PDB entry 2J9K | X-ray diffraction, 1.20 A resolution | chains A and B

[Chain A (and B)]
Name: Protease
Notes: chain B of this document is another copy of the same molecule, construct and numbering; everything in this record applies to it too
Reference sequence: O38907 (O38907_9HIV1); residue numbers follow UniProt; this construct covers 1-99
Chain sequence (99 residues; row label = number of the first residue in the row):
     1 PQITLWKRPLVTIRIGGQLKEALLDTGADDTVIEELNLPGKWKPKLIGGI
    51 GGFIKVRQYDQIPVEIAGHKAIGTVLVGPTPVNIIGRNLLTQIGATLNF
Differences from the reference sequence: conflict Lys7 (Gln in O38907), Leu36 (Met in O38907), Lys41 (Arg in O38907), Leu46 (Met in O38907), Ile62 (Val in O38907), Val64 (Ile in O38907), Ile93 (Leu in O38907)
Modified residues: Leu36, Leu46 (norleucine; NLE); Lys41 (l-thialysine; SLZ); Ala67, Ala95 (alpha-aminobutyric acid; ABA)
Ligand contacts: p2/NC (2NC; N-{(2S)-2-[(N-acetyl-L-threonyl-L-isoleucyl)amino]hexyl}-L-norleucyl-L-glutaminyl-N~5~-[amino(iminio)methyl]-L-ornithinamide): Arg8, Leu23, Asp25, Gly27, Ala28, Asp29, Asp30, Val32, Ile47, Gly48, Gly49, Ile50, Leu76, Thr80, Pro81, Val82, Ile84
What the authors report for this chain:
  - catalytic residues: Asp25 (citing earlier work)
  - binding site for p2/NC: Asp25

[How chain A and chain B interact]
Pairs across the interface (99):
  Pro1(A) with Leu97(B); Asn98(B); Phe99(B), hydrogen bond (backbone-backbone)
  Gln2(A) with Thr96(B), hydrogen bond; Leu97(B); Asn98(B), hydrogen bond
  Ile3(A) with Thr96(B); Leu97(B), hydrogen bond (backbone-backbone)
  Thr4(A) with Thr96(B)
  Leu5(A) with Thr26(B); Arg87(B), hydrogen bond (backbone-side chain); Leu90(B), hydrophobic; Thr91(B); Ala95(B)
  Trp6(A) with Arg87(B), hydrogen bond (backbone-side chain); Thr91(B)
  Lys7(A) with Arg87(B)
  Arg8(A) with Asp29(B), salt bridge; Arg87(B)
  Pro9(A) with Thr26(B); Arg87(B); Leu97(B), hydrophobic
  Leu23(A) with Gly27(B)
  Leu24(A) with Thr26(B), hydrogen bond (backbone-side chain); Phe99(B), hydrophobic
  Asp25(A) with Asp25(B); Thr26(B); Gly27(B), hydrogen bond (side chain-backbone)
  Thr26(A) with Leu5(B); Pro9(B); Leu24(B), hydrogen bond (side chain-backbone); Asp25(B); Thr26(B), hydrogen bond (backbone-side chain); Leu97(B)
  Gly27(A) with Leu23(B); Leu24(B); Asp25(B), hydrogen bond (backbone-side chain)
  Asp29(A) with Arg8(B), salt bridge
  Gly49(A) with Ile50(B)
  Ile50(A) with Gly48(B); Gly49(B); Ile50(B), hydrogen bond (backbone-backbone); Ile54(B); Thr80(B); Ile84(B), hydrophobic
  Gly51(A) with Ile50(B), hydrogen bond (backbone-backbone); Gly51(B); Gly52(B)
  Gly52(A) with Ile50(B); Gly51(B)
  Ile54(A) with Ile50(B), hydrophobic; Gly51(B)
  Ala67(A) with Phe99(B)
  His69(A) with Phe99(B)
  Thr80(A) with Ile50(B)
  Pro81(A) with Gly49(B); Ile50(B)
  Ile84(A) with Ile50(B), hydrophobic
  Arg87(A) with Leu5(B), hydrogen bond (side chain-backbone); Trp6(B), hydrogen bond (side chain-backbone); Lys7(B); Arg8(B); Pro9(B)
  Leu90(A) with Leu5(B), hydrophobic
  Thr91(A) with Leu5(B); Trp6(B)
  Ile93(A) with Phe99(B)
  Gly94(A) with Asn98(B); Phe99(B)
  Ala95(A) with Leu5(B); Leu97(B); Asn98(B); Phe99(B)
  Thr96(A) with Gln2(B); Ile3(B); Thr96(B); Leu97(B); Asn98(B), hydrogen bond (backbone-backbone)
  Leu97(A) with Pro1(B); Gln2(B); Ile3(B), hydrogen bond (backbone-backbone); Leu24(B), hydrophobic; Thr26(B); Ala95(B); Thr96(B); Leu97(B), hydrophobic
  Asn98(A) with Pro1(B); Gln2(B), hydrogen bond; Gly94(B); Ala95(B); Thr96(B), hydrogen bond (backbone-backbone); Asn98(B)
  Phe99(A) with Pro1(B), hydrogen bond (backbone-backbone); Ile3(B), hydrophobic; Ala67(B); His69(B); Ile93(B); Gly94(B); Ala95(B)
Other interface residues (no listed pair), chain A (40 interface residues in all): Val32, Ile47, Gly48, Phe53, Ile66
Other interface residues (no listed pair), chain B (38 interface residues in all): Thr4, Ile47, Phe53, Ile66

[Overview]
Chain A and chain B form an interface of 40 and 38 residues respectively; the contacts include 20 hydrogen
bonds and 2 salt bridges. Polar contacts include Arg8(A)-Asp29(B), Gln2(A)-Thr96(B) and Gln2(A)-Asn98(B).
Bound to chain A: p2/NC. The paper reports the catalytic residue Asp25(A); a binding site for p2/NC at
Asp25(A).
Both chains are Protease. Entry 2J9K (Atomic-resolution Crystal Structure of Chemically-Synthesized HIV-1
Protease Complexed with Inhibitor MVT-101) was determined by X-ray diffraction (same publication as 2J9J).
